5UKY - chains A and B; structure by X-ray diffraction, 2.02 A resolution.

[Chain A (and B)]
Protein: ATP-binding protein
From: Mycobacterium tuberculosis
Notes: EC 2.7.13.3; fragment: DHp domain; chain B of this document is another copy of the same molecule, construct and numbering; everything in this record applies to it too
UniProtKB: P71815 (P71815_MYCTU); numbering as in UniProt (aligned over 240-310)
Sequence (74 residues; row label = number of the first residue in the row):
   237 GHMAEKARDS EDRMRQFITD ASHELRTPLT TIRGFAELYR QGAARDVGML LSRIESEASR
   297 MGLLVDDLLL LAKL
Differences from the reference sequence: expression tag (237-239); engineered mutation Lys309 (Arg in P71815)
Bound ions: K+: Leu310 (together with tetraethylene glycol) (shared with Arg276(B) of chain B)
From the paper describing this entry:
  - post-translational modification sites: His259 (citing earlier work)

[How chain A and chain B interact]
Contacting residue pairs (73; chain A residue first):
  Met239(A) with Ala240(B)
  Ala240(A) with Met239(B), hydrophobic; Ala240(B)
  Ala243(A) with Ala240(B), hydrophobic; Ala243(B)
  Arg244(A) with Ala243(B)
  Ser246(A) with Glu247(B), hydrogen bond
  Glu247(A) with Ala243(B); Ser246(B), hydrogen bond; Glu247(B); Met250(B)
  Met250(A) with Glu247(B); Met250(B), hydrophobic; Arg251(B); Ile254(B), hydrophobic
  Arg251(A) with Ser246(B); Met250(B); Leu307(B); Ala308(B), hydrogen bond (side chain-backbone); Lys309(B); Leu310(B), hydrogen bond (side chain-backbone)
  Ile254(A) with Met250(B), hydrophobic; Ile254(B), hydrophobic; Leu304(B)
  Thr255(A) with Leu305(B); Ala308(B)
  Ser258(A) with Val301(B); Leu304(B); Leu305(B)
  His259(A) with Leu305(B)
  Leu261(A) with Val301(B), hydrophobic
  Arg262(A) with Val301(B); Asp302(B), salt bridge; Leu305(B)
  Leu265(A) with Ala294(B); Met297(B), hydrophobic; Gly298(B); Val301(B), hydrophobic
  Ile268(A) with Ile290(B), hydrophobic; Ala294(B), hydrophobic
  Arg269(A) with Ser295(B)
  Ala272(A) with Leu287(B), hydrophobic
  Glu273(A) with Glu291(B)
  Tyr275(A) with Val283(B); Gly284(B), hydrogen bond (side chain-backbone); Leu287(B), hydrophobic
  Arg276(A) with Glu291(B), salt bridge
  Val283(A) with Leu287(B), hydrophobic
  Gly284(A) with Arg276(B), hydrogen bond (backbone-side chain)
  Leu287(A) with Ala272(B), hydrophobic; Arg276(B); Ile290(B), hydrophobic
  Ser288(A) with Arg276(B)
  Glu291(A) with Ala272(B); Arg276(B), salt bridge
  Ala294(A) with Leu265(B); Arg269(B)
  Ser295(A) with Arg269(B), hydrogen bond
  Met297(A) with Leu265(B); Met297(B), hydrophobic
  Gly298(A) with Leu265(B)
  Val301(A) with Ser258(B)
  Asp302(A) with Arg262(B), salt bridge
  Leu304(A) with Ser258(B)
  Leu305(A) with Thr255(B); Ser258(B); His259(B); Arg262(B)
  Ala308(A) with Arg251(B), hydrogen bond (backbone-side chain); Ile254(B), hydrophobic; Thr255(B)
  Lys309(A) with Arg251(B)
  Leu310(A) with Arg251(B), hydrogen bond (backbone-side chain)
Interface residues without a listed pair, chain A (41 interface residues in all): Phe253, Leu286, Ile290, Leu307
Interface residues without a listed pair, chain B (37 interface residues in all): Leu261, Ile268, Glu273, Leu286

[In short]
Chain A and chain B form an interface of 41 and 37 residues respectively, with 9 hydrogen bonds and 4 salt
bridges. Polar pairs include Arg262(A)-Asp302(B), Arg276(A)-Glu291(B) and Ser246(A)-Glu247(B). The paper
reports a modification site at His259(A).
Both chains are ATP-binding protein (Mycobacterium tuberculosis). Entry 5UKY (DHp domain of PhoR of M.
tuberculosis - native data) was determined by X-ray diffraction, deposited together with 5UKV.
